PDB entry 7V7C | electron microscopy, 3.70 A resolution | chains A and E of the 8 polymer chains in the assembly

== Chain A (and E) ==
Name: DDB1- and CUL4-associated factor 1
Source organism: Homo sapiens
Notes: EC 2.7.11.1; chain E of this document is another copy of the same molecule, construct and numbering; everything in this record applies to it too
UniProtKB: Q9Y4B6 (DCAF1_HUMAN); residue numbers follow UniProt; this construct covers 1-1507
Chain sequence (1507 residues; row label = number of the first residue in the row):
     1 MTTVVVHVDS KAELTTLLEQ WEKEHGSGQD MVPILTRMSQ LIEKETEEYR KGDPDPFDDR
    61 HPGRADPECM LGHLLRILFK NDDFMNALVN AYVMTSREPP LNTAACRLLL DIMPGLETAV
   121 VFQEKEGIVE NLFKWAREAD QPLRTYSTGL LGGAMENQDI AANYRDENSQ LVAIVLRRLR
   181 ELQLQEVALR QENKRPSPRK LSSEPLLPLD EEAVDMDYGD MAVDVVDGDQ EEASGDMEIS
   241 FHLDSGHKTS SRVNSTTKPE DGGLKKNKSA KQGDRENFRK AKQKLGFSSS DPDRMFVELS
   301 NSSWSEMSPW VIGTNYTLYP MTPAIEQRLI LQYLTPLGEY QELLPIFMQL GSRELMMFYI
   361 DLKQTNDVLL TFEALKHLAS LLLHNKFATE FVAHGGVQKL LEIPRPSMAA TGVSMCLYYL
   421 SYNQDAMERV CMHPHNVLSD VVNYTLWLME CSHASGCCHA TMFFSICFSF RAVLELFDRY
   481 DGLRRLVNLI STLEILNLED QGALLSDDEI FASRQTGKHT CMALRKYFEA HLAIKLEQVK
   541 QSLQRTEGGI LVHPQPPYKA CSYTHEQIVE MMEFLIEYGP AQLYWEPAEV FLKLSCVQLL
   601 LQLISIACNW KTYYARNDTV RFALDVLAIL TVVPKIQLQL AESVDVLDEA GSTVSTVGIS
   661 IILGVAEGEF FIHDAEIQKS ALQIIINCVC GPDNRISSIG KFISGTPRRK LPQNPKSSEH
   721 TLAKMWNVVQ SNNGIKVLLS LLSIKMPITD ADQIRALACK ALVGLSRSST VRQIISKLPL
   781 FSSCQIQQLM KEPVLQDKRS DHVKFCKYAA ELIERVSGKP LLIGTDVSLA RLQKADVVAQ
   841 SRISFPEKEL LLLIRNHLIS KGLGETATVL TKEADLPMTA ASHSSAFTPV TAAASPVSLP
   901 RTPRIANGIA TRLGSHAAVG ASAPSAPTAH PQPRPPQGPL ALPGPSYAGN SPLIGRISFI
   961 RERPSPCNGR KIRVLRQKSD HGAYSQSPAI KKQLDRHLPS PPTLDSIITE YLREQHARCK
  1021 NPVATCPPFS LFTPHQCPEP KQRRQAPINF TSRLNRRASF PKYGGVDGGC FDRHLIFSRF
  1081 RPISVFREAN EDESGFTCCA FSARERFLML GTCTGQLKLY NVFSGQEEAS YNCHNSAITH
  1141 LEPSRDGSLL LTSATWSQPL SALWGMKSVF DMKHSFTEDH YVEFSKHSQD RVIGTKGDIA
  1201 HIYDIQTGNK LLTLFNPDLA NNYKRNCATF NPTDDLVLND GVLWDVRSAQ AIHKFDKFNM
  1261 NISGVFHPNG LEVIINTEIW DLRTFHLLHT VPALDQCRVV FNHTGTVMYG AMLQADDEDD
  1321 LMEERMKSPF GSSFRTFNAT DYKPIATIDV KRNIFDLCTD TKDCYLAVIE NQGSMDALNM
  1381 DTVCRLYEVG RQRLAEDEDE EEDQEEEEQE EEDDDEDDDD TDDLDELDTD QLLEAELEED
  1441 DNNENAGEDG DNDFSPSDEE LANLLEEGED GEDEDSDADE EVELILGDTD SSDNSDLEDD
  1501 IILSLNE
Unresolved in the structure: 195-322, 695-715, 880-1000, 1315-1327, 1394-1507
Cystine bridges: C1019-C1037
UniProt features mapped onto this chain:
  - motif: V1242 to A1249 (DWD box 1), E1278 to F1285 (DWD box 2)
  - modified residue: S202 (Phosphoserine), S255 (Phosphoserine), K701 (N6-acetyllysine), S828 (Phosphoserine), T888 (Phosphothreonine), S895 (Phosphoserine), S898 (Phosphoserine), S979 (Phosphoserine), S1000 (Phosphoserine), S1328 (Phosphoserine)
  - natural variant: L378 (L378F: Does not affect serine/threonine-protein kinase kinase activity)
  - mutagenesis: K194 (K194R: Abolishes serine/threonine-protein kinase kinase activity), D361 (D361A: Abolishes serine/threonine-protein kinase kinase activity), K363 (K363A: Abolishes serine/threonine-protein kinase kinase activity), R1247 (R1247A: Loss of interaction with DDB1, no effect on interaction with TET3; when associated with A-1283), R1283 (R1283A: Loss of interaction with DDB1, no effect on interaction with TET3; when associated with A-1247)

== How chain A and chain E interact ==
Pairs across the interface (103; chain A residue first):
  Q730(A) - D1256(E)  hydrogen bond
  S731(A) - K1254(E)  hydrogen bond (backbone-side chain)
  N733(A) - N1221(E)
  N733(A) - K1257(E)  hydrogen bond (side chain-backbone)
  I735(A) - F1258(E)  hydrophobic
  K736(A) - K1257(E)
  K736(A) - F1258(E)
  Q773(A) - H1286(E)
  Q773(A) - L1287(E)  hydrogen bond (side chain-backbone)
  I774(A) - D1256(E)
  I774(A) - L1287(E)
  K777(A) - L1287(E)
  K777(A) - T1290(E)
  C784(A) - K791(E)  hydrogen bond
  Q787(A) - Q787(E)
  K791(A) - C784(E)  hydrogen bond
  V837(A) - V1023(E)
  V838(A) - R1013(E)
  V838(A) - H1016(E)
  V838(A) - A1017(E)  hydrophobic
  S841(A) - H1016(E)
  S841(A) - V1023(E)
  R842(A) - A1024(E)
  R842(A) - C1026(E)  hydrogen bond (backbone-side chain)
  I843(A) - L1012(E)  hydrophobic
  I843(A) - R1013(E)
  I843(A) - F1029(E)  hydrophobic
  S844(A) - P1028(E)
  S844(A) - F1029(E)  hydrogen bond (backbone-backbone)
  E849(A) - F1029(E)
  E849(A) - S1030(E)
  E849(A) - L1031(E)
  E849(A) - F1032(E)
  L850(A) - H857(E)
  L851(A) - L863(E)  hydrophobic
  L852(A) - F1032(E)  hydrophobic
  L853(A) - F1032(E)  hydrophobic
  I854(A) - I854(E)  hydrophobic
  I854(A) - L858(E)  hydrophobic
  H857(A) - L850(E)
  L858(A) - I854(E)  hydrophobic
  L858(A) - E873(E)
  L863(A) - L851(E)  hydrophobic
  L863(A) - E873(E)
  G864(A) - E873(E)  hydrogen bond (backbone-side chain)
  E865(A) - V869(E)
  E865(A) - E873(E)  hydrogen bond (backbone-side chain)
  T866(A) - T866(E)
  T866(A) - V869(E)
  T866(A) - L870(E)
  T866(A) - E873(E)  hydrogen bond (backbone-side chain)
  V869(A) - E865(E)
  V869(A) - T866(E)
  V869(A) - V869(E)  hydrophobic
  L870(A) - T866(E)
  E873(A) - L858(E)
  E873(A) - L863(E)
  E873(A) - G864(E)  hydrogen bond (side chain-backbone)
  E873(A) - E865(E)  hydrogen bond (side chain-backbone)
  E873(A) - T866(E)  hydrogen bond (side chain-backbone)
  P1002(A) - L1031(E)
  P1002(A) - F1032(E)
  I1007(A) - I1008(E)  hydrophobic
  I1008(A) - I1007(E)  hydrophobic
  T1009(A) - F845(E)
  E1010(A) - Y1011(E)  hydrogen bond
  Y1011(A) - E1010(E)  hydrogen bond
  L1012(A) - I843(E)  hydrophobic
  R1013(A) - V838(E)
  R1013(A) - I843(E)
  E1014(A) - R1018(E)  salt bridge
  H1016(A) - V838(E)
  H1016(A) - S841(E)
  A1017(A) - V838(E)  hydrophobic
  R1018(A) - E1014(E)  salt bridge
  V1023(A) - V837(E)
  V1023(A) - S841(E)
  A1024(A) - R842(E)
  C1026(A) - R842(E)  hydrogen bond (side chain-backbone)
  P1028(A) - S844(E)
  F1029(A) - I843(E)  hydrophobic
  F1029(A) - S844(E)  hydrogen bond (backbone-backbone)
  F1029(A) - E849(E)
  S1030(A) - E849(E)
  L1031(A) - E849(E)
  L1031(A) - P1002(E)
  F1032(A) - E849(E)
  F1032(A) - L852(E)  hydrophobic
  F1032(A) - L853(E)  hydrophobic
  F1032(A) - P1002(E)
  N1221(A) - N733(E)
  K1254(A) - S731(E)  hydrogen bond (side chain-backbone)
  D1256(A) - Q730(E)  hydrogen bond
  D1256(A) - I774(E)
  K1257(A) - N733(E)  hydrogen bond (backbone-side chain)
  K1257(A) - K736(E)
  F1258(A) - I735(E)  hydrophobic
  F1258(A) - K736(E)
  H1286(A) - Q773(E)
  L1287(A) - Q773(E)  hydrogen bond (backbone-side chain)
  L1287(A) - I774(E)
  L1287(A) - K777(E)
  T1290(A) - K777(E)
Other interface residues (no listed pair), chain A (76 interface residues in all): N732, L778, P779, S783, K834, A839, F845, P846, K872, D1005, K1020, P1022, N1259, M1260, W1280, L1288
Other interface residues (no listed pair), chain E (76 interface residues in all): N732, L778, P779, S783, K834, A839, P846, K872, P1001, D1005, T1009, K1020, P1022, N1259, M1260, L1288

== Overview ==
Chain A and chain E each contribute 76 residues to their interface, with 22 hydrogen bonds and 2 salt bridges.
Polar contacts include E1014(A)-R1018(E), Q730(A)-D1256(E) and S731(A)-K1254(E). UniProt lists 5 mutagenesis
sites on chain A.
Both chains are DDB1- and CUL4-associated factor 1 (Homo sapiens). Entry 7V7C (CryoEM structure of
DDB1-VprBP-Vpr-UNG2(94-313) complex) was determined by electron microscopy.
